Entry 8RNC (electron microscopy, 3.52 A resolution); this record covers chains Y and X of the 9 polymer chains in the assembly.

# Chain Y
Name: RNA-directed RNA polymerase catalytic subunit
Source organism: Influenza B virus (B/Memphis/13/2003)
Notes: EC 2.7.7.48
UniProt: Q5V8Y6 (Q5V8Y6_9INFB); residues 1-752 here = UniProt positions 1-752
Amino-acid sequence (752 residues; row label = number of the first residue in the row):
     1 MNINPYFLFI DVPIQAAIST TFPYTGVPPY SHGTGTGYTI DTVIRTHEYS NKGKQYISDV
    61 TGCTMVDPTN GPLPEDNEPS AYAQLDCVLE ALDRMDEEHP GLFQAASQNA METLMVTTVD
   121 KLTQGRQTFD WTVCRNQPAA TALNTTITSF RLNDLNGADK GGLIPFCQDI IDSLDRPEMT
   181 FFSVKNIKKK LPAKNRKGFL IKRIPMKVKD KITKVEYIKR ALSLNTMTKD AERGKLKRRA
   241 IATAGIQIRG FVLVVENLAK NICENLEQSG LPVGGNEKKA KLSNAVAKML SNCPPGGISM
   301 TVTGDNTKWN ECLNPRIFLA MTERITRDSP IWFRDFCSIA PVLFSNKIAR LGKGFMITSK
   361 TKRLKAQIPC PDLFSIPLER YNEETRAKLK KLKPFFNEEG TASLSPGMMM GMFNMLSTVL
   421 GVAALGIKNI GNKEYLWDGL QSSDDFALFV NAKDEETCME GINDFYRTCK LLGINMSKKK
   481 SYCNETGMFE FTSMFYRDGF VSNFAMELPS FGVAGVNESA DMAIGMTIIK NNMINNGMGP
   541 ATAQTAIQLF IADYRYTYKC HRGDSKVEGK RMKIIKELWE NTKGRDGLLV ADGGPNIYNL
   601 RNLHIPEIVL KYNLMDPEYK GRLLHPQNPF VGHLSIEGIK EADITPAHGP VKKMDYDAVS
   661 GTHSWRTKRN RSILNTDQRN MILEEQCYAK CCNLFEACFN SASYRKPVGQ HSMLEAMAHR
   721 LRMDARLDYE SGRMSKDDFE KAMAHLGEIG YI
Not modelled in the structure: 1-352, 376-752

# Chain X
Name: Polymerase acidic protein
Source organism: Influenza B virus (B/Memphis/13/2003)
Notes: EC 3.1.-.-
UniProt: Q5V8Z9 (Q5V8Z9_9INFB); residue numbers follow UniProt; this construct covers 1-726
Amino-acid sequence (726 residues; numbered 1 to 726; the number before each row is that of its first residue):
     1 MDTFITRNFQ TTIIQKAKNT MAEFSEDPEL QPAMLFNICV HLEVCYVISD MNFLDEEGKA
    61 YTALEGQGKE QNLRPQYEVI EGMPRTIAWM VQRSLAQEHG IETPKYLADL FDYKTKRFIE
   121 VGITKGLADD YFWKKKEKLG NSMELMIFSY NQDYSLSNES SLDEEGKGRV LSRLTELQAE
   181 LSLKNLWQVL IGEEDVEKGI DFKLGQTISR LRDISVPAGF SNFEGMRSYI DNIDPKGAIE
   241 RNLARMSPLV SVTPKKLTWE DLRPIGPHIY NHELPEVPYN AFLLMSDELG LANMTEGKSK
   301 KPKTLAKECL EKYSTLRDQT DPILIMKSEK ANENFLWKLW RDCVNTISNE EMSNELQKTN
   361 YAKWATGDGL TYQKIMKEVA IDDETMCQEE PKIPNKCRVA AWVQTEMNLL STLTSKRALD
   421 LPEIGPDVAP VEHVGSERRK YFVNEINYCK ASTVMMKYVL FHTSLLNESN ASMGKYKVIP
   481 ITNRVVNEKG ESFDMLYGLA VKGQSHLRGD TDVVTVVTFE FSSTDPRVDS GKWPKYTVFR
   541 IGSLFVSGRE KSVYLYCRVN GTNKIQMKWG MEARRCLLQS MQQMEAIVEQ ESSIQGYDMT
   601 KACFKGDRVN SPKTFSIGTQ EGKLVKGSFG KALRVIFTKC LMHYVFGNAQ LEGFSAESRR
   661 LLLLIQALKD RKGPWVFDLE GMYSGIEECI SNNPWVIQSA YWFNEWLGFE KEGSKVLESV
   721 DEIMDE
Not modelled in the structure: 1-358, 388-726
What the authors report for this chain:
  - mutagenesis - K631A/R634A: decreased catalytic activity
  - mutagenesis - K631A/R634A: decreased binding to Acidic leucine-rich nuclear phosphoprotein 32 family member A

# Chain Y / chain X interface
Residue-residue contacts (27; chain Y residue first):
  Ile357(Y) - Ala380(X)  hydrophobic
  Ile357(Y) - Met386(X)  hydrophobic
  Ile357(Y) - Cys387(X)
  Thr358(Y) - Tyr372(X)
  Thr358(Y) - Cys387(X)  hydrogen bond (backbone-backbone)
  Ser359(Y) - Tyr372(X)
  Ser359(Y) - Thr385(X)
  Ser359(Y) - Met386(X)
  Lys360(Y) - Tyr372(X)
  Lys362(Y) - Asp383(X)  salt bridge
  Lys362(Y) - Thr385(X)
  Arg363(Y) - Leu370(X)  hydrogen bond (side chain-backbone)
  Arg363(Y) - Tyr372(X)
  Arg363(Y) - Gln373(X)  hydrogen bond (backbone-backbone)
  Leu364(Y) - Tyr372(X)
  Leu364(Y) - Gln373(X)
  Leu364(Y) - Ile375(X)  hydrophobic
  Leu364(Y) - Met386(X)
  Lys365(Y) - Tyr372(X)
  Lys365(Y) - Gln373(X)  hydrogen bond (backbone-backbone)
  Lys365(Y) - Lys374(X)
  Lys365(Y) - Ile375(X)  hydrogen bond (backbone-backbone)
  Lys365(Y) - Met386(X)
  Ala366(Y) - Ile375(X)  hydrophobic
  Ala366(Y) - Ala380(X)  hydrophobic
  Gln367(Y) - Lys374(X)  hydrogen bond
  Ser375(Y) - Ile381(X)
Also at the interface, not in a pair above, chain Y (15 interface residues in all): Met356, Ile368, Pro369, Asp372
Also at the interface, not in a pair above, chain X (13 interface residues in all): Thr371, Lys377

# In short
15 residues of chain Y and 13 residues of chain X are in contact; the contacts include 6 hydrogen bonds and 1
salt bridge. Among the polar pairs are Lys362(Y)-Asp383(X), Arg363(Y)-Leu370(X) and Gln367(Y)-Lys374(X). The
paper reports that K631A/R634A of chain X reduce catalytic activity; K631A/R634A of chain X reduce binding to
Acidic leucine-rich nuclear phosphoprotein 32 family member A.
Chain Y is RNA-directed RNA polymerase catalytic subunit and chain X is Polymerase acidic protein, both from
Influenza B virus (B/Memphis/13/2003); the structure, Influenza B polymerase, replication complex, an
asymmetric polymerase dimer bound to human ANP32A (from "Influenza B ..., was determined by electron
microscopy, deposited together with 8RN1, 8RN2, 8RN3, 8RN4, 8RN5, 8RN6 and 5 further entries.
